1R4P - chains A and B of the 6 polymer chains in the assembly; structure by X-ray diffraction, 1.77 A resolution.

[Chain A]
Name: shiga-like toxin type II A subunit
From: Escherichia coli
Notes: EC 3.2.2.22
Reference sequence: Q9R398 (Q9R398_ECOLI); residues 1-297 here correspond to UniProt positions 23-319 (UniProt number = residue number + 22)
Chain sequence (297 residues; each row starts with the number of its first residue):
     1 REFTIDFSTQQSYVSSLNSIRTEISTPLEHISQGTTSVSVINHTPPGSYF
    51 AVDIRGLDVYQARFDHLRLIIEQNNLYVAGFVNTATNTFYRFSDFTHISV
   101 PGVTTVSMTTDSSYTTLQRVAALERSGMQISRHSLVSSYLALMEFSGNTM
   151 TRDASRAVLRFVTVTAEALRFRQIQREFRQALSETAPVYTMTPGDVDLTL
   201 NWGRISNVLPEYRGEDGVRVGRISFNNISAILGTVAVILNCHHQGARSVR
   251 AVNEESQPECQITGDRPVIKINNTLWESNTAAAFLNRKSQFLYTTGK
Unresolved in the structure: 243-258
Cystine bridges: Cys241-Cys260
Metal / ion sites: Na+ site 1: Ser15, Ser19; Na+ site 2: Thr22, Ser25; Na+ site 3: Arg266, Asn279 (together with formate)

[Chain B]
Name: shiga-like toxin type II B subunit
From: Escherichia coli
Reference sequence: Q57249 (Q57249_ENTCL); residues 1-70 here correspond to UniProt positions 20-89 (UniProt number = residue number + 19)
Chain sequence (70 residues; each row starts with the number of its first residue):
     1 ADCAKGKIEFSKYNEDDTFTVKVDGKEYWTSRWNLQPLLQSAQLTGMTVT
    51 IKSSTCESGSGFAEVQFNND
Cystine bridges: Cys3-Cys56
Metal / ion sites: Na+: Ser53, Thr55, Ser60, Gly61
From the paper describing this entry:
  - binding site for 3-pyridinium-1-ylpropane-1-sulfonate: Glu15, Glu64

[Interface between chain A and chain B]
Pairs across the interface (14; chain A residue first):
  Arg266(A) - Asn69(B)
  Ile269(A) - Thr45(B)
  Ile271(A) - Leu44(B)
  Leu285(A) - Ser41(B)
  Leu285(A) - Leu44(B)  hydrophobic
  Leu285(A) - Thr45(B)
  Arg287(A) - Pro37(B)
  Lys288(A) - Asn34(B)
  Lys288(A) - Pro37(B)
  Ser289(A) - Trp33(B)
  Ser289(A) - Asn34(B)  hydrogen bond (backbone-side chain)
  Ser289(A) - Pro37(B)
  Phe291(A) - Trp33(B)  hydrophobic
  Leu292(A) - Asn34(B)
Interface residues without a listed pair, chain A (10 interface residues in all): Asn272

[Overview]
10 residues of chain A face 7 of chain B across their interface, with 1 hydrogen bond. The hydrogen-bonded
pair is Ser289(A)-Asn34(B). Ser15(A) and Ser19(A) form the Na+ site 1. The Na+ site 2 is built by Thr22(A) and
Ser25(A). The paper reports a binding site for 3-pyridinium-1-ylpropane-1-sulfonate at Glu15(B) and Glu64(B).
Here chain A is shiga-like toxin type II A subunit and chain B is shiga-like toxin type II B subunit, both
from Escherichia coli. Entry 1R4P (Shiga toxin type 2) was determined by X-ray diffraction (same publication
as 1R4Q).
